9BYO - chains B and N of the 6 polymer chains in the assembly; structure by electron microscopy, 2.31 A resolution.

# Chain B
Molecule: Guanine nucleotide-binding protein G(I)/G(S)/G(T) subunit beta-1
Organism: Homo sapiens
UniProt: P62873 (GBB1_HUMAN); residues 2-340 here = UniProt positions 2-340
Amino-acid sequence (340 residues; each row starts with the number of its first residue):
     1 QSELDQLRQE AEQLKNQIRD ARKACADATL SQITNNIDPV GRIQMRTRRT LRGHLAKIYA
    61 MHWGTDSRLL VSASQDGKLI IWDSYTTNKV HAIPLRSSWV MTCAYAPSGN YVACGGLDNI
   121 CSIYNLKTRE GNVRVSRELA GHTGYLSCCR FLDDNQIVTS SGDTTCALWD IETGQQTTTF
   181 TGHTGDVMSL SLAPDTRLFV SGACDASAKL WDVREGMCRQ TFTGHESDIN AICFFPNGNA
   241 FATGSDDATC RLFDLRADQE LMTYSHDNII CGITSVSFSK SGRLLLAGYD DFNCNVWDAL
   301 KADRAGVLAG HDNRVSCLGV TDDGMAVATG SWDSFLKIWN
Disordered / not traced: 1-2
Differences from the reference sequence: expression tag (1)
Curated features (UniProtKB/Swiss-Prot):
  - modified residue: S2 (N-acetylserine), H266 (Phosphohistidine)
  - natural variant: L30 (L30F: In MRD42; uncertain significance), R52 (R52G: In MRD42), G64 (G64V: In MRD42), D76 (D76E: In MRD42; D76G: In MRD42), G77 (G77S: In MRD42), K78 (K78R: In MRD42), I80 (I80N: In MRD42; I80T: In MRD42), H91 (H91R: In MRD42; uncertain significance), A92 (A92T: In MRD42), P94 (P94S: In MRD42), L95 (L95P: In MRD42), R96 (R96L: In MRD42), 5 further natural variant entries in UniProt

# Chain N
Molecule: Nb35
Organism: Lama glama
Amino-acid sequence (128 residues; row label = number of the first residue in the row):
     1 QVQLQESGGG LVQPGGSLRL SCAASGFTFS NYKMNWVRQA PGKGLEWVSD ISQSGASISY
    61 TGSVKGRFTI SRDNAKNTLY LQMNSLKPED TAVYYCARCP APFTRDCFDV TSTTYAYRGQ
   121 GTQVTVSS
Disordered / not traced: 127-128
Cystine bridges: C22-C96, C99-C107

# How chain B and chain N interact
Contacting residue pairs (22; chain B residue first):
  R8(B) - Q120(N)
  K15(B) - Q1(N)  hydrogen bond
  T184(B) - T114(N)
  C204(B) - Y117(N)  hydrogen bond (backbone-side chain)
  D205(B) - A116(N)
  D205(B) - Y117(N)
  A206(B) - Y117(N)
  H225(B) - V2(N)
  E226(B) - V2(N)
  E226(B) - G26(N)
  E226(B) - F27(N)
  E226(B) - T28(N)  hydrogen bond (side chain-backbone)
  E226(B) - Y32(N)
  E226(B) - R98(N)  hydrogen bond (backbone-side chain)
  E226(B) - Y117(N)
  S227(B) - R98(N)
  S227(B) - P100(N)  hydrogen bond (side chain-backbone)
  S227(B) - A101(N)
  S227(B) - Y117(N)
  D228(B) - Y117(N)  hydrogen bond
  D246(B) - P102(N)
  I270(B) - F103(N)
Other interface residues (no listed pair), chain B (16 interface residues in all): E12, T223, G224, D247
Other interface residues (no listed pair), chain N (16 interface residues in all): Q5

# Overview
The chain B/chain N interface involves 16 residues from each chain, with 6 hydrogen bonds. Polar pairs include
K15(B)-Q1(N), C204(B)-Y117(N) and E226(B)-T28(N).
Chain B is Guanine nucleotide-binding protein G(I)/G(S)/G(T) subunit beta-1 (Homo sapiens) and chain N is Nb35
(Lama glama); the structure, Cryo-EM structure of glucagon-like peptide-1 receptor (GLP-1R)-Gs complex with
Exendin-asp3, was determined by electron microscopy.
